Entry 4PKO (X-ray diffraction, 3.84 A resolution); this record covers chains G and U of the 28 polymer chains in the assembly.

# Chain G
Molecule: 60 kDa chaperonin
Source organism: Escherichia coli
UniProt: Q548M1 (Q548M1_ECOLX); residues 1-548 here = UniProt positions 1-548
Amino-acid sequence (548 residues; numbered 1 to 548; the number before each row is that of its first residue):
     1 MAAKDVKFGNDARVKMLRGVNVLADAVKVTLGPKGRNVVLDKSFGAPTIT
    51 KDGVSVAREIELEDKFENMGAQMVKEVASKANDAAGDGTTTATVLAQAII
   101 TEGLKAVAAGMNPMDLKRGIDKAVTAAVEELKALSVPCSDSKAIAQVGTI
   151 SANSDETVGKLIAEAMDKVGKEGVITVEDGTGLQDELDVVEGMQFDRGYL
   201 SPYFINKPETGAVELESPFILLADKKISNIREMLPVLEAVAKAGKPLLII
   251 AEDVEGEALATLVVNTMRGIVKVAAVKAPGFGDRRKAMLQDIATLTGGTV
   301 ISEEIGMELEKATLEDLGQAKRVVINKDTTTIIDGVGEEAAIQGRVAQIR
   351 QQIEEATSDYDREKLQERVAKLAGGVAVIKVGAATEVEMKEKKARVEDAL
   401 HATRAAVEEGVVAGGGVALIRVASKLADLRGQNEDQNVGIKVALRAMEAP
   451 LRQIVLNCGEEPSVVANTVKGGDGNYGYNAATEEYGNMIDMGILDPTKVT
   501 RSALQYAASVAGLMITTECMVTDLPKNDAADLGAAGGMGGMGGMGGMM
Not modelled in the structure: 1, 526-548
Metal / ion sites: K+: Thr30, Lys51, Thr90 (together with ADP); Mg2+: Asp87 (together with ADP)
Residues lining bound ligands:
  - ADP (adenosine-5'-diphosphate): Thr30, Leu31, Gly32, Pro33, Lys51, Asp87, Gly88, Thr89, Thr90, Thr91, Ile150, Ser154, Gly414, Gly415, Gly416, Ile454, Tyr478, Asn479, Ala480, Ala481, Met488, Ile493, Asp495
  - beryllium trifluoride (BEF): Lys51, Asp52, Gly53, Gly86, Asp87, Gly88, Thr89, Thr90, Asp398
What the authors report for this chain:
  - binding site for beryllium trifluoride: Gly88

# Chain U
Molecule: 10 kDa chaperonin
Source organism: Escherichia coli
UniProt: Q7BGE6 (Q7BGE6_ECOLX); residue numbers follow UniProt; this construct covers 1-97
Amino-acid sequence (97 residues; row label = number of the first residue in the row):
     1 MNIRPLHDRVIVKRKEVETKSAGGIVLTGSAAAKSTRGEVLAVGNGRILE
    51 NGEVKPLDVKVGDIVIFNDGYGVKSEKIDNEEVLIMSESDILAIVEA

# How chain G and chain U interact
Pairs across the interface - 12 pairs, chain G then chain U:
  Leu234(G) - Ala22(U)
  Leu234(G) - Gly23(U)
  Leu234(G) - Val26(U)  hydrophobic
  Leu237(G) - Val26(U)  hydrophobic
  Glu238(G) - Gly23(U)
  Glu238(G) - Ile25(U)  hydrogen bond (side chain-backbone)
  Glu238(G) - Val26(U)  hydrogen bond (side chain-backbone)
  Thr261(G) - Leu27(U)
  Thr261(G) - Gly29(U)  hydrogen bond (side chain-backbone)
  Asn265(G) - Val26(U)
  Asn265(G) - Leu27(U)  hydrogen bond (side chain-backbone)
  Ile270(G) - Ile25(U)
Other interface residues (no listed pair), chain G (9 interface residues in all): Lys242, Glu257, Val264
Other interface residues (no listed pair), chain U (9 interface residues in all): Gly24, Thr28, Ala31

# Summary
The chain G/chain U interface involves 9 residues from each chain, with 4 hydrogen bonds. Among the polar
pairs are Glu238(G)-Ile25(U), Glu238(G)-Val26(U) and Thr261(G)-Gly29(U). Bound to chain G: ADP and beryllium
trifluoride. Thr30(G), Lys51(G) and Thr90(G) coordinate K+. From the paper: a binding site for beryllium
trifluoride at Gly88(G).
Chain G is 60 kDa chaperonin and chain U is 10 kDa chaperonin, both from Escherichia coli; the structure,
Crystal structure of the Football-shaped GroEL-GroES2-(ADPBeFx)14 complex, was determined by X-ray diffraction
(same publication as 4PKN).
